PDB entry 6EZO | electron microscopy, 4.10 A resolution (low resolution: residue-level contacts below are approximate; hydrogen-bond / salt-bridge calls are withheld) | chains C and I of the 10 polymer chains in the assembly

== Chain C ==
Protein: Translation initiation factor eIF-2B subunit beta
From: Homo sapiens
Notes: engineered mutation(s): 3xFLAG inserted at position +4 of the protein sequence
UniProtKB: P49770 (EI2BB_HUMAN); numbering as in UniProt (aligned over 5-351)
Sequence (373 residues; row label = number of the first residue in the row; numbers below 1 keep their minus sign (Met-21 is residue -21)):
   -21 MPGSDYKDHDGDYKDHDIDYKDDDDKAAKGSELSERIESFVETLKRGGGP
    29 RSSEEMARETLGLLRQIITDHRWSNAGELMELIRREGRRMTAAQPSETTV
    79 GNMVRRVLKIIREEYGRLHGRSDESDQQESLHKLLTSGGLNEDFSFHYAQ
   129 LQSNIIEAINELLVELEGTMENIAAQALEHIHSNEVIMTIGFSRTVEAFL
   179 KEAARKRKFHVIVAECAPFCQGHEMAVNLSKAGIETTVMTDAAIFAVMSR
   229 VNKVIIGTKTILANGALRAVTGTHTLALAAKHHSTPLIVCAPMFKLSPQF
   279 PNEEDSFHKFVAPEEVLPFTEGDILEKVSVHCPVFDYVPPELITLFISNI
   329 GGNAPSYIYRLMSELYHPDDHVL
Not modelled in the structure: -21 to 11, 97-127, 350-351
Construct notes: initiating methionine (-21); expression tag (-20 to 4)
Swiss-Prot annotation at these positions:
  - natural variant: Val85 (V85E: In VWM2), Ala127 (A127V: Found in a patient with Rett syndrome-like phenotype; uncertain significance), Ser171 (S171F: In VWM2), Pro196 (P196S: In VWM2), Gly200 (G200V: In VWM2), Glu213 (E213G: In VWM2), Cys268 (C268Y: In VWM2), Lys273 (K273R: In VWM2), Val316 (V316D: In VWM2), Gly329 (G329V: In VWM2)
Ligand contacts: ISRIB (C7B; 2-(4-chloranylphenoxy)-N-[4-[2-(4-chloranylphenoxy)ethanoylamino]cyclohexyl]ethanamide): Asn162, Val164, His188, Ile190, Thr215, Val225
What the authors report for this chain:
  - binding site for ISRIB: Asn162, Val164, His188, Ile190, Thr215

== Chain I ==
Protein: Human eukaryotic initiation factor EIF2B epsilon subunits
From: Homo Sapiens
UniProtKB: Q13144 (EI2BE_HUMAN); residue numbers follow UniProt; this construct covers 1-721
Sequence (721 residues; row label = number of the first residue in the row):
     1 MAAPVVAPPGVVVSRANKRSGAGPGGSGGGGARGAEEEPPPPLQAVLVAD
    51 SFDRRFFPISKDQPRVLLPLANVALIDYTLEFLTATGVQETFVFCCWKAA
   101 QIKEHLLKSKWCRPTSLNVVRIITSELYRSLGDVLRDVDAKALVRSDFLL
   151 VYGDVISNINITRALEEHRLRRKLEKNVSVMTMIFKESSPSHPTRCHEDN
   201 VVVAVDSTTNRVLHFQKTQGLRRFAFPLSLFQGSSDGVEVRYDLLDCHIS
   251 ICSPQVAQLFTDNFDYQTRDDFVRGLLVNEEILGNQIHMHVTAKEYGARV
   301 SNLHMYSAVCADVIRRWVYPLTPEANFTDSTTQSCTHSRHNIYRGPEVSL
   351 GHGSILEENVLLGSGTVIGSNCFITNSVIGPGCHIGDNVVLDQTYLWQGV
   401 RVAAGAQIHQSLLCDNAEVKERVTLKPRSVLTSQVVVGPNITLPEGSVIS
   451 LHPPDAEEDEDDGEFSDDSGADQEKDKVKMKGYNPAEVGAAGKGYLWKAA
   501 GMNMEEEEELQQNLWGLKINMEEESESESEQSMDSEEPDSRGGSPQMDDI
   551 KVFQNEVLGTLQRGKEENISCDNLVLEINSLKYAYNISLKEVMQVLSHVV
   601 LEFPLQQMDSPLDSSRYCALLLPLLKAWSPVFRNYIKRAADHLEALAAIE
   651 DFFLEHEALGISMAKVLMAFYQLEILAEETILSWFSQRDTTDKGQQLRKN
   701 QQLQRFIQWLKEAEEESSEDD
Not modelled in the structure: 1-37, 48-57, 327-333, 451-721
Swiss-Prot annotation at these positions:
  - modified residue: Ala2 (N-acetylalanine), Arg19 (Omega-N-methylarginine), Ser27 (Phosphoserine), Ser130 (Phosphoserine), Thr322 (Phosphothreonine), Ser450 (Phosphoserine), Ser466 (Phosphoserine), Ser469 (Phosphoserine), Ser532 (Phosphoserine), Ser540 (Phosphoserine), Ser544 (Phosphoserine), Ser717 (Phosphoserine)
  - cross-link (Glycyl lysine isopeptide (Lys-Gly)): Lys61 (interchain with G-Cter in ubiquitin), Lys103 (interchain with G-Cter in ubiquitin), Lys141 (interchain with G-Cter in ubiquitin), Lys217 (interchain with G-Cter in ubiquitin)
  - natural variant: Asp62 (D62V: In VWM5), Leu68 (L68S: In VWM5), Val73 (V73G: In VWM5), Ala74 (A74T: In VWM5), Thr91 (T91A: In VWM5), Leu106 (L106F: In VWM5), Arg113 (R113C: In VWM5; R113H: In VWM5), Arg195 (R195C: In VWM5; R195H: In VWM5), Arg269 (R269G: In VWM5; R269Q: In VWM5), Asp270 (D270H: In VWM5), Arg299 (R299H: In VWM5), Cys310 (C310F: In VWM5), 9 further natural variant entries in UniProt

== Chain C / chain I interface ==
Residue-residue contacts (17):
  Phe288(C) - Arg316(I)
  Ala290(C) - Arg316(I)
  Ala290(C) - Tyr319(I)
  Pro291(C) - Trp317(I)
  Glu292(C) - Trp317(I)
  Phe297(C) - Glu187(I)
  Phe297(C) - His192(I)
  Phe297(C) - Tyr296(I)
  Phe297(C) - Trp317(I)
  Gly300(C) - Ser191(I)
  Gly300(C) - His192(I)
  Asp301(C) - Ser191(I)
  Asp301(C) - His192(I)
  Leu303(C) - Arg315(I)
  Leu303(C) - Trp317(I)
  Glu304(C) - Arg315(I)
  Val306(C) - Arg315(I)
Interface residues without a listed pair, chain C (13 interface residues in all): Val289, Thr298, Glu299
Interface residues without a listed pair, chain I (12 interface residues in all): Ser188, Ser189, Pro190, Pro193

== Overview ==
13 residues of chain C face 12 of chain I across their interface. Ligands of chain C: ISRIB. The paper reports
a binding site for ISRIB at Asn162(C), Val164(C) and His188(C) among others.
Here chain C is Translation initiation factor eIF-2B subunit beta (Homo sapiens) and chain I is Human
eukaryotic initiation factor EIF2B epsilon subunits (Homo Sapiens). Entry 6EZO (Eukaryotic initiation factor
EIF2B in complex with ISRIB) was determined by electron microscopy.
